PDB entry 1OT1 | X-ray diffraction, 2.00 A resolution | chain A

Chain A:
Name: Cyclomaltodextrin glucanotransferase
Organism: Bacillus circulans
Notes: EC 2.4.1.19
Reference sequence: P43379 (CDGU_BACCI); residues 1-686 here correspond to UniProt positions 28-713 (UniProt number = residue number + 27)
Sequence (686 residues; row label = number of the first residue in the row):
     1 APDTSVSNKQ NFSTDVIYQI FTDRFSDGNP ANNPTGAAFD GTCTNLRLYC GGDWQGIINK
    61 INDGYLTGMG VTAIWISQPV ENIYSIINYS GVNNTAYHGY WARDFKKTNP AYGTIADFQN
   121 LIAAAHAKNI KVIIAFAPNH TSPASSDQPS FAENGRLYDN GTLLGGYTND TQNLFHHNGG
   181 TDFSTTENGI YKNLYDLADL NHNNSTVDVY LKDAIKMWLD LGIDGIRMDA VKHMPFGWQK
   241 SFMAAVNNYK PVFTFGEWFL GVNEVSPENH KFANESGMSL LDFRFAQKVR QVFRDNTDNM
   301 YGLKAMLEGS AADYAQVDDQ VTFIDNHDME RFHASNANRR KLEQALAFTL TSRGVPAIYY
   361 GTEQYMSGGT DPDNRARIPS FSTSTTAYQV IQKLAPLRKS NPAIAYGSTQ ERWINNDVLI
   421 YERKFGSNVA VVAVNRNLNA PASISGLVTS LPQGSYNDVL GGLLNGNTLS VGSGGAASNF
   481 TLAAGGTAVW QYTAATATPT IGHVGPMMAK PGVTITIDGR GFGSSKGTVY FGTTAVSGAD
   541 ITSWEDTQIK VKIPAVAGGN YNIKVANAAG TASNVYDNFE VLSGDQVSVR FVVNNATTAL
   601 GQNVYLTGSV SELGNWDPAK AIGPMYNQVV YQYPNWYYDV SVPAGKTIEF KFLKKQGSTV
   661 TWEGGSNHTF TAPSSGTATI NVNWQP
Disulfide bonds: C43-C50
Differences from the reference sequence: engineered mutation A135 (Asp162 in P43379)
Ion coordination: Ca2+ site 1: D27, N29, N32, N33, G51, D53; Ca2+ site 2: N139, I190, D199, H233; Ca2+ site 3: A315, D577
Curated features (UniProtKB/Swiss-Prot):
  - active site: D229 (Nucleophile), E257 (Proton donor)
  - binding site (Ca(2+)): D27, N29, N32, N33, G51, D53, N139, I190, D199, H233, A315, D577
  - binding site (substrate): Y100, W101, H140, S145 to D147, N193 to D196, R227, K232, H233, H327, D371, R375
  - site: D328 (Transition state stabilizer)
From the paper describing this entry:
  - mutagenesis - D135A (100-fold): decreased catalytic activity (hydrolytic activity)
  - catalytic residues: D229 (citing earlier work)
  - catalytic residues: E257
  - conformationally variable residues (side-chain flip): R227, D229, E257
  - contacts within the chain: Y100-H327 (hydrogen bond)
  - mutagenesis - D135A (1000-fold): decreased catalytic activity on cyclization

Overview:
D27, N29, N32, N33, G51 and D53 form the Ca2+ site 1. N139, I190, D199 and H233 coordinate Ca2+ site 2.
UniProt lists active-site residues D229 and E257, 12 Ca2+-binding residues and 16 substrate-binding residues.
The paper reports catalytic residues D229 and E257; D135A reduces catalytic activity (hydrolytic activity).
Chain A is Cyclomaltodextrin glucanotransferase (Bacillus circulans); the structure, Bacillus circulans strain
251 Cyclodextrin glycosyl transferase mutant D135A, was determined by X-ray diffraction, deposited together
with 1OT2.
